PDB entry 6BWU | X-ray diffraction, 2.00 A resolution | chains A and B

# Chain A
Molecule: Hemoglobin subunit alpha
From: Homo sapiens
Reference sequence: P69905 (HBA_HUMAN); residues 1-141 here correspond to UniProt positions 2-142 (UniProt number = residue number + 1)
Chain sequence (141 residues; row label = number of the first residue in the row):
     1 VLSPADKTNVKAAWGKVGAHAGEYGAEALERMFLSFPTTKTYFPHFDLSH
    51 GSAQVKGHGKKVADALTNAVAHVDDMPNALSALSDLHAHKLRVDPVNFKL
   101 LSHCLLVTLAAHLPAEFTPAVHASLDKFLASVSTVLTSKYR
Disordered / not traced: 141
Metal / ion sites: heme Fe: His-87 (together with carbon monoxide)
Ligand contacts:
  - carbon monoxide (CMO): Leu-29, Phe-43, His-58, Val-62, His-87
  - heme (HEM): Met-32, Thr-39, Tyr-42, Phe-43, His-45, Phe-46, His-58, Lys-61, Val-62, Ala-65, Leu-66, Leu-83, Leu-86, His-87, Leu-91, Val-93, Asn-97, Phe-98, Leu-101, Val-132, Ser-133, Leu-136
From the paper describing this entry:
  - binding site for 1H-1,2,3-triazole-5-thiol: Thr-38

# Chain B
Molecule: Hemoglobin subunit beta
From: Homo sapiens
Reference sequence: P68871 (HBB_HUMAN); residues 1-146 here correspond to UniProt positions 2-147 (UniProt number = residue number + 1)
Chain sequence (146 residues; each row starts with the number of its first residue):
     1 VHLTPEEKSAVTALWGKVNVDEVGGEALGRLLVVYPWTQRFFESFGDLST
    51 PDAVMGNPKVKAHGKKVLGAFSDGLAHLDNLKGTFATLSELHCDKLHVDP
   101 ENFRLLGNVLVCVLAHHFGKEFTPPVQAAYQKVVAGVANALAHKYH
Disordered / not traced: 144-146
Glycans and other covalent adducts: 1H-1,2,3-triazole-5-thiol (EBJ) linked to Cys-93
Metal / ion sites: heme Fe: His-92 (together with carbon monoxide)
Ligand contacts:
  - carbon monoxide (CMO): Leu-28, Phe-42, His-63, Val-67, His-92
  - 1H-1,2,3-triazole-5-thiol (EBJ): His-92, Val-98, Pro-100, Phe-103, Leu-141, Ala-142
  - heme (HEM): Leu-31, Thr-38, Phe-41, Phe-42, His-63, Lys-66, Val-67, Ala-70, Phe-71, Phe-85, Leu-88, Leu-91, His-92, Lys-95, Leu-96, Val-98, Asn-102, Phe-103, Leu-106, Val-137, Leu-141
From the paper describing this entry:
  - binding site for 1H-1,2,3-triazole-5-thiol: Cys-93, Asp-94, Ala-142, His-143
  - conformationally variable residues (order/disorder transition): Lys-144, Tyr-145, His-146

# Interface between chain A and chain B
Contacting residue pairs (38):
  Arg-31(A) with Phe-122(B), hydrogen bond (side chain-backbone); Thr-123(B); Pro-124(B); Gln-127(B), hydrogen bond
  Leu-34(A) with Pro-124(B); Pro-125(B); Ala-128(B)
  Ser-35(A) with Gln-127(B); Ala-128(B); Gln-131(B)
  Phe-36(A) with Gln-131(B)
  His-103(A) with Asn-108(B), hydrogen bond; Val-111(B); Gln-127(B); Gln-131(B), hydrogen bond
  Cys-104(A) with Gln-127(B)
  Val-107(A) with Val-111(B), hydrophobic; Cys-112(B), hydrophobic; Ala-115(B); Gln-127(B)
  Ala-110(A) with Cys-112(B); Ala-115(B); His-116(B)
  Ala-111(A) with Ala-115(B); Gly-119(B); Lys-120(B)
  Pro-114(A) with His-116(B), hydrogen bond (backbone-side chain)
  Phe-117(A) with Arg-30(B), hydrogen bond (backbone-side chain); His-116(B)
  Thr-118(A) with Arg-30(B)
  Pro-119(A) with Arg-30(B); Val-33(B); Met-55(B), hydrophobic
  His-122(A) with Arg-30(B), hydrogen bond; Val-34(B)
  Ala-123(A) with Val-34(B)
  Asp-126(A) with Val-34(B); Tyr-35(B)
Interface residues without a listed pair, chain A (21 interface residues in all): Glu-30, Lys-99, Leu-106, Leu-113, Ala-120
Interface residues without a listed pair, chain B (21 interface residues in all): Pro-51, Arg-104

# Overview
The chain A/chain B interface involves 21 residues from each chain; the contacts include 7 hydrogen bonds.
Polar contacts include Arg-31(A)/Phe-122(B), Arg-31(A)/Gln-127(B) and His-103(A)/Asn-108(B). Chain A binds
carbon monoxide and heme. From the paper: a binding site for 1H-1,2,3-triazole-5-thiol at Thr-38(A) and
Cys-93(B) among others; conformational variability at Lys-144(B), Tyr-145(B) and His-146(B).
Chain A is Hemoglobin subunit alpha and chain B is Hemoglobin subunit beta, both from Homo sapiens; the
structure, Crystal structure of carboxyhemoglobin in complex with beta Cys93 modifying agent, TD3, was
determined by X-ray diffraction (same publication as 6BWP).
